Entry 2WKB (X-ray diffraction, 1.78 A resolution); this record covers chains E and F of the 3 polymer chains in the assembly.

[Chain E (and F)]
Molecule: Macrophage migration inhibitory factor
From: Plasmodium berghei
Notes: chain F of this document is another copy of the same molecule, construct and numbering; everything in this record applies to it too
Reference sequence: Q4YQW0 (Q4YQW0_PLABE); residues 1-115 here correspond to UniProt positions 2-116 (UniProt number = residue number + 1)
Sequence (125 residues; row label = number of the first residue in the row):
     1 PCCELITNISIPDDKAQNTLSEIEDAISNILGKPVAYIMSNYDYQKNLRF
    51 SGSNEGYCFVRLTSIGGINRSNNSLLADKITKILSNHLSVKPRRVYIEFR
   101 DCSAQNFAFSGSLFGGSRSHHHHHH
Unresolved in the structure: 118-125 (chain F: 117-125)
Construct notes: expression tag (116-125)
Modified / non-standard residues: C2 (s,s-(2-hydroxyethyl)thiocysteine; CME)
From the paper describing this entry:
  - catalytic residues: P1 (citing earlier work)
  - post-translational modification sites: C2
  - specificity-determining residues: E98 (proposed by the authors, not directly observed)

[How chain E and chain F interact]
Residue-residue contacts - 63 pairs, chain E then chain F:
  I6(E) with C2(F)
  Q45(E) with N41(F), hydrogen bond; Y42(F); D43(F), hydrogen bond
  K46(E) with D13(F), salt bridge
  N47(E) with D13(F); A16(F); Q17(F); L20(F); N41(F); Y42(F)
  L48(E) with C2(F); S40(F); N41(F), hydrogen bond (backbone-side chain)
  R49(E) with Q17(F); L20(F); S21(F); E24(F), salt bridge; M39(F); S40(F), hydrogen bond (backbone-backbone)
  F50(E) with Y37(F); I38(F); M39(F), hydrophobic
  S51(E) with A36(F), hydrogen bond (side chain-backbone); Y37(F); I38(F), hydrogen bond (backbone-backbone)
  G52(E) with E24(F)
  N54(E) with Q17(F)
  Y57(E) with M39(F), hydrogen bond
  F59(E) with C2(F); M39(F), hydrophobic
  R61(E) with C2(F)
  R70(E) with F107(F)
  N73(E) with F107(F); F109(F)
  S74(E) with F109(F); F114(F)
  A77(E) with F109(F), hydrophobic; F114(F), hydrophobic
  D78(E) with F114(F)
  T81(E) with G111(F); F114(F)
  K82(E) with F114(F), hydrogen bond (side chain-backbone)
  P92(E) with G111(F), hydrogen bond (backbone-backbone); S112(F), hydrogen bond (backbone-backbone); G115(F)
  V95(E) with S110(F); G111(F), hydrogen bond (backbone-backbone)
  Y96(E) with M39(F), hydrophobic; A108(F); F109(F)
  I97(E) with F107(F); A108(F); F109(F), hydrogen bond (backbone-backbone)
  E98(E) with C2(F); N106(F); F107(F)
  F99(E) with N106(F); F107(F), hydrogen bond (backbone-backbone); F109(F), hydrophobic
  R100(E) with N106(F)
  D101(E) with Q105(F)
  C102(E) with Q105(F), hydrogen bond
Other interface residues (no listed pair), chain E (30 interface residues in all): R93
Other interface residues (no listed pair), chain F (27 interface residues in all): P1, G116

[Overview]
The interface between chain E and chain F involves 30 residues on one side and 27 on the other; the contacts
include 14 hydrogen bonds and 2 salt bridges. Polar pairs include K46(E)-D13(F), R49(E)-E24(F) and
Q45(E)-N41(F). The paper reports the catalytic residue P1(E); the specificity determinant E98(E).
Chain E and chain F are both Macrophage migration inhibitory factor (Plasmodium berghei); the structure,
Crystal Structure of Macrophage Migration Inhibitory Factor from Plasmodium berghei, was determined by X-ray
diffraction (same publication as 2WKF).
